1XMQ - chains A and E of the 23 polymer chains in the assembly; structure by X-ray diffraction, 3.00 A resolution.

[Chain A]
Molecule: 16s ribosomal RNA
Source organism: Thermus thermophilus
Sequence (1522 nucleotides; numbered 0 to 1544 plus 19 insertion-coded residues; 42 numbers in that range are skipped by the numbering (no residue carries them; nothing is unmodelled there); the number before each row is that of its first residue; a row labelled like 190A-190L holds insertion residues (190A, then the next letters in order); numbering starts at 0):
     0 UUUGUUGGAG AGUUUGAUCC UGGCUCAGGG UGAACGCUGG CGGCGUGCCU AAGACAUGCA
    60 AGUCGUGCGG G
    73 CCGCGGGGUU UU
    88 ACUCCG
    95 UGGUC
   101 AGCGGCGGAC GGGUGAGUAA CGCGUGGGU
  129A G
   130 ACCUACCCGG AAGAGGGGGA CAACCCGGGG AAACUCGGGC UAAUCCCCCA UGUGGACCCG
   190 C
190A-190L CCCUUGGGGUGU
   191 GUCCAAAGGG CUUU
   216 GCCCGCUUCC GGAUGGGCCC GCGUCCCAUC AGCUAGUUGG UGGGGUAAUG GCCCACCAAG
   276 GCGACGACGG GUAGCCGGUC UGAGAGGAUG GCCGGCCACA GGGGCACUGA GACACGGGCC
   336 CCACUCCUAC GGGAGGCAGC AGUUAGGAAU CUUCCGCAAU GGGCGCAAGC CUGACGGAGC
   396 GACGCCGCUU GGAGGAAGAA GCCCUUCGGG GUGUAAACUC CUGAA
   442 CCCGGGACGA AACCCCCGAC GA
   474 GGGGACUGAC GGUACCGGG
   494 GUAAUAGCGC CGGCCAACUC CGUGCCAGCA GCCGCGGUAA UACGGAGGGC GCGAGCGUUA
   554 CCCGGAUUCA CUGGGCGUAA AGGGCGUGUA GGCGGCCUGG GGCGUCCCAU GUGAAAGACC
   614 ACGGCUCAAC CGUGGGGGAG CGUGGGAUAC GCUCAGGCUA GACGGUGGGA GAGGGUGGUG
   674 GAAUUCCCGG AGUAGCGGUG AAAUGCGCAG AUACCGGGAG GAACGCCGAU GGCGAAGGCA
   734 GCCACCUGGU CCACCCGUGA CGCUGAGGCG CGAAAGCGUG GGGAGCAAAC CGGAUUAGAU
   794 ACCCGGGUAG UCCACGCCCU AAACGAUGCG CGCUAGGUCU CUGGGUCU
   848 CCUGGGGGCC GAAGCUAACG CGUUAAGCGC GCCGCCUGGG GAGUACGGCC GCAAGGCUGA
   908 AACUCAAAGG AAUUGACGGG GGCCCGCACA AGCGGUGGAG CAUGUGGUUU AAUUCGAAGC
   968 AACGCGAAGA ACCUUACCAG GCCUUGACAU GCUA
 1001A G
  1002 GGAACCCGGG UGAAAGCCUG GGGUGCCCC
1030A-1030D GCGA
  1031 GGGGAGCCCU AGCACAGGUG CUGCAUGGCC GUCGUCAGCU CGUGCCGUGA GGUGUUGGGU
  1091 UAAGUCCCGC AACGAGCGCA ACCCCCGCCG UUAGUUGCCA GCGGUUCGGC CGGGCACUCU
  1151 AACGGGACUG CCCGCGAAA
  1171 GCGGGAGGAA GGAGGGGACG ACGUCUGGUC AGCAUGGCCC UUACGGCCUG GGCGACACAC
  1231 GUGCUACAAU GCCCACUACA AAGCGAUGCC ACCCGGCAAC GGGGAGCUAA UCGCAAAAAG
  1291 GUGGGCCCAG UUCGGAUUGG GGUCUGCAAC CCGACCCCAU GAAGCCGGAA UCGCUAGUAA
  1351 UCGCGGAUCA G
 1361B C
  1362 CAUGCCGCGG UGAAUACGUU CCCGGGCCUU GUACACACCG CCCGUCACGC CAUGGGAGCG
  1422 GGCUCUACCC GAAGUCGCCG GG
  1446 AGCCUACGGG
  1459 CAGGCGCCGA GGGUAGGGCC CGUGACUGGG GCGAAGUCGU AACAAGGUAG CUGUACCGGA
  1519 AGGUGCGGCU GGAUCACCUC CUUUCU
Not modelled in the structure: 0-4, 1001A, 1030A-1030D, 1361B, 1535-1538
Covalent attachments: paromomycin (PAR) linked to G1405
Ion coordination: Mg2+ site 1 near U14 (its only coordinating residue here); Mg2+ site 2 near G21 (its only coordinating residue here); Mg2+ site 3: G46, G394; Mg2+ site 4: C48, G115; Mg2+ site 5 near A53 (its only coordinating residue here); Mg2+ site 6: A59, C386, U387; Mg2+ site 7: G61, U62, G105; Mg2+ site 8: G69, G70, U98; Mg2+ site 9: G107, G324, A325, G326; Mg2+ site 10: A109, G331; Mg2+ site 11: A116, G117, G289; Mg2+ site 12: C121, G124, U125, G126, G236; 62 more Mg2+ sites not listed
Ligand contacts: paromomycin (PAR): C1404, U1406, C1407, A1408, C1409, G1489, C1490, G1491, A1492, A1493, G1494, U1495, C1496

[Chain E]
Protein: 30S Ribosomal Protein S5
Source organism: Thermus thermophilus
Reference sequence: P27152 (RS5_THETH); residues 1-162 here correspond to UniProt positions 0-161 (UniProt number = residue number - 1)
Sequence (162 residues; numbered 1 to 162; the number before each row is that of its first residue):
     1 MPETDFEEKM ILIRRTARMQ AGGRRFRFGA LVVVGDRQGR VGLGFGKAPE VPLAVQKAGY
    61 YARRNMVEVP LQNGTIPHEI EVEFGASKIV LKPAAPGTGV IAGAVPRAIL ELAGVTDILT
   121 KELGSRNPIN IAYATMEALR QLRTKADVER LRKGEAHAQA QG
Not modelled in the structure: 1-4, 155-162

[How chain A and chain E interact]
Pairs across the interface (79):
  U5(A) - Ala95(E)  base contact
  G6(A) - Ala94(E)  base contact
  G6(A) - Ala95(E)  hydrogen bond to the base
  G6(A) - Thr98(E)  hydrogen bond to the base
  G6(A) - Leu119(E)  base contact
  G7(A) - Lys92(E)  hydrogen bond to the base
  G7(A) - Ile101(E)  phosphate contact
  G7(A) - Thr120(E)  hydrogen bond to the sugar
  G7(A) - Lys121(E)  base contact
  A8(A) - Ile101(E)  sugar contact
  A8(A) - Ala102(E)  hydrogen bond to the sugar
  A8(A) - Gly103(E)  hydrogen bond to the sugar
  A8(A) - Arg107(E)  base contact
  A8(A) - Thr120(E)  sugar contact
  G9(A) - Lys121(E)  salt bridge to the phosphate
  G9(A) - Glu122(E)  hydrogen bond to the phosphate
  G9(A) - Arg126(E)  salt bridge to the phosphate
  A10(A) - Arg126(E)  phosphate contact
  G15(A) - Ala17(E)  hydrogen bond to the base
  G15(A) - Met19(E)  base contact
  G15(A) - Arg24(E)  hydrogen bond to the sugar
  A16(A) - Thr16(E)  hydrogen bond to the sugar
  A16(A) - Ala17(E)  hydrogen bond to the sugar
  U17(A) - Arg14(E)  hydrogen bond to the phosphate
  C18(A) - Arg14(E)  salt bridge to the phosphate
  C18(A) - Asn127(E)  hydrogen bond to the phosphate
  C18(A) - Asn130(E)  phosphate contact
  C19(A) - Ala86(E)  phosphate contact
  C19(A) - Ser125(E)  hydrogen bond to the phosphate
  C19(A) - Asn127(E)  phosphate contact
  C19(A) - Asn130(E)  hydrogen bond to the phosphate
  U20(A) - Ala86(E)  phosphate contact
  U20(A) - Ser125(E)  phosphate contact
  G558(A) - Lys121(E)  phosphate contact
  G558(A) - Arg126(E)  phosphate contact
  A559(A) - Lys121(E)  salt bridge to the phosphate
  A559(A) - Arg126(E)  salt bridge to the phosphate
  U560(A) - Leu123(E)  base contact
  A864(A) - Gly85(E)  phosphate contact
  U921(A) - Arg18(E)  sugar contact
  U921(A) - Met19(E)  hydrogen bond to the sugar
  U921(A) - Gln20(E)  sugar contact
  G922(A) - Met19(E)  sugar contact
  G922(A) - Gln20(E)  hydrogen bond to the phosphate
  G922(A) - Ala21(E)  phosphate contact
  A923(A) - Ala21(E)  phosphate contact
  C1069(A) - Arg25(E)  hydrogen bond to the phosphate
  U1070(A) - Arg18(E)  salt bridge to the phosphate
  U1070(A) - Gln20(E)  phosphate contact
  U1070(A) - Arg25(E)  salt bridge to the phosphate
  G1072(A) - Pro49(E)  phosphate contact
  G1072(A) - Lys57(E)  salt bridge to the phosphate
  U1073(A) - Lys57(E)  salt bridge to the phosphate
  G1074(A) - Tyr60(E)  phosphate contact
  G1074(A) - Tyr61(E)  hydrogen bond to the phosphate
  G1077(A) - Lys47(E)  hydrogen bond to the base
  U1078(A) - Ile129(E)  sugar contact
  U1078(A) - Asn130(E)  hydrogen bond to the sugar
  U1078(A) - Tyr133(E)  phosphate contact
  G1079(A) - Arg14(E)  hydrogen bond to the phosphate
  G1079(A) - Tyr133(E)  hydrogen bond to the phosphate
  A1080(A) - Arg14(E)  salt bridge to the phosphate
  A1080(A) - Thr16(E)  hydrogen bond to the phosphate
  A1080(A) - Ala17(E)  sugar contact
  A1080(A) - Phe45(E)  phosphate contact
  A1080(A) - Lys47(E)  salt bridge to the phosphate
  G1081(A) - Thr16(E)  hydrogen bond to the phosphate
  G1081(A) - Ala17(E)  phosphate contact
  G1081(A) - Arg18(E)  phosphate contact
  G1081(A) - Arg27(E)  salt bridge to the phosphate
  G1081(A) - Lys47(E)  base contact
  C1192(A) - Arg25(E)  hydrogen bond to the base
  G1193(A) - Arg25(E)  sugar contact
  U1194(A) - Gly22(E)  sugar contact
  A1396(A) - Met19(E)  base contact
  C1397(A) - Arg24(E)  salt bridge to the phosphate
  A1398(A) - Gln20(E)  hydrogen bond to the base
  A1398(A) - Ala21(E)  base contact
  A1398(A) - Gly22(E)  base contact
Interface residues without a listed pair, chain A (37 interface residues in all): C1071, G1082
Interface residues without a listed pair, chain E (44 interface residues in all): Gly23, Ala48, Leu53, Phe84, Ser87, Pro96

[Overview]
37 residues of chain A and 44 residues of chain E are in contact, with 27 hydrogen bonds and 13 salt bridges.
Among the polar pairs are G6(A)-Ala95(E), G6(A)-Thr98(E) and G7(A)-Lys92(E). Paromomycin is covalently linked
to G1405(A). G46(A) and G394(A) coordinate Mg2+ site 3.
Here chain A is 16s ribosomal RNA and chain E is 30S Ribosomal Protein S5, both from Thermus thermophilus.
Entry 1XMQ (Crystal Structure of t6A37-ASLLysUUU AAA-mRNA Bound to the Decoding Center) was determined by
X-ray diffraction together with 1XMO from the same study.
